6X5A - chains D and J of the 11 polymer chains in the assembly; structure by electron microscopy, 4.36 A resolution (low resolution: residue-level contacts below are approximate; hydrogen-bond / salt-bridge calls are withheld).

== Chain D ==
Molecule: Histone H2B type 1-C/E/F/G/I
Source organism: Homo sapiens
Reference sequence: P62807 (H2B1C_HUMAN); residues 2-125 here correspond to UniProt positions 3-126 (UniProt number = residue number + 1)
Sequence (124 residues; numbered 2 to 125; the number before each row is that of its first residue):
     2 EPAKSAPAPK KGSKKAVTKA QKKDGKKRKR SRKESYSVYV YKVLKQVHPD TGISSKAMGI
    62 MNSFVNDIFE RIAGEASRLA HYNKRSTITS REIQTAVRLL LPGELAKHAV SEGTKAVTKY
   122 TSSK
Disordered / not traced: 2-29, 125
Curated features (UniProtKB/Swiss-Prot):
  - modified residue: Glu-2 (ADP-ribosyl glutamic acid), Lys-5 (N6-(2-hydroxyisobutyryl)lysine), Ser-6 (ADP-ribosylserine), Lys-11 (N6-(beta-hydroxybutyryl)lysine), Lys-12 (N6-(2-hydroxyisobutyryl)lysine), Ser-14 (Phosphoserine), Lys-15 (N6-acetyllysine), Lys-16 (N6-(beta-hydroxybutyryl)lysine), Lys-20 (N6-(2-hydroxyisobutyryl)lysine), Lys-23 (N6-(2-hydroxyisobutyryl)lysine), Lys-24 (N6-(2-hydroxyisobutyryl)lysine), Lys-34 (N6-(2-hydroxyisobutyryl)lysine), Glu-35 (PolyADP-ribosyl glutamic acid), Ser-36 (Phosphoserine), Lys-43 (N6-(2-hydroxyisobutyryl)lysine), Lys-46 (N6-(2-hydroxyisobutyryl)lysine), Lys-57 (N6,N6-dimethyllysine), Arg-79 (Dimethylated arginine), Lys-85 (N6,N6,N6-trimethyllysine), Arg-86 (Omega-N-methylarginine) and 5 more in UniProt
  - glycosylation: Ser-112 (O-linked (GlcNAc) serine)
  - cross-link (Glycyl lysine isopeptide (Lys-Gly)): Lys-5 (interchain with G-Cter in SUMO2), Lys-20 (interchain with G-Cter in SUMO2), Lys-34 (interchain with G-Cter in ubiquitin), Lys-120 (interchain with G-Cter in ubiquitin)

== Chain J ==
Molecule: natural (147-nt DNA)
Source organism: Homo sapiens
Sequence (147 nucleotides; each row starts with the number of its first residue; numbering starts at 0):
     0 ACAGGATGTA TATATCTGAC ACGTGCCTGG AGACTAGGGA GTAATCCCCT TGGCGGTTAA
    60 AACGCGGGGG ACAGCGCGTA CGTGCGTTTA AGCGGTGCTA GAGCTGTCTA CGACCAATTG
   120 AGCGGCCTCG GCACCGGGAT TCTCCAG
Disordered / not traced: 0, 146

== Interface between chain D and chain J ==
Pairs across the interface (11):
  Arg-31(D) with DG123(J); DG124(J)
  Ser-32(D) with DG123(J)
  Arg-33(D) with DG121(J); DC122(J); DG123(J)
  Lys-34(D) with DC122(J); DG123(J)
  Glu-35(D) with DC122(J)
  Ser-36(D) with DC122(J)
  Tyr-40(D) with DG121(J)
Interface residues without a listed pair, chain D (10 interface residues in all): Val-39, Lys-43, Thr-88
Interface residues without a listed pair, chain J (5 interface residues in all): DG111

== Overview ==
Chain D and chain J form an interface of 10 and 5 residues respectively.
Chain D is Histone H2B type 1-C/E/F/G/I and chain J is natural (147-nt DNA), both from Homo sapiens; the
structure, The mouse cGAS catalytic domain binding to human nucleosome that purified from HEK293T cells, was
determined by electron microscopy (same publication as 6X59 and 6XJD).
